PDB entry 2N3O | solution NMR | chains A and B

# Chain A
Molecule: Polypyrimidine tract-binding protein 1
Source organism: Homo sapiens
Reference sequence: P26599 (PTBP1_HUMAN); residue numbers follow UniProt; this construct covers 41-163
Sequence (123 residues; each row starts with the number of its first residue):
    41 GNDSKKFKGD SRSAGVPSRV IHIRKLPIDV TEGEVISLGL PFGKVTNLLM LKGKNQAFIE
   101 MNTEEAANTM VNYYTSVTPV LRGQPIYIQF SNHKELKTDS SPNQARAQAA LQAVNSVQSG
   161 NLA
Swiss-Prot annotation at these positions:
  - modified residue: Tyr127 (Phosphotyrosine), Thr138 (Phosphothreonine), Ser141 (Phosphoserine)
  - cross-link: Lys65 (Glycyl lysine isopeptide (Lys-Gly) (interchain with G-Cter in SUMO2))

# Chain B
Molecule: 23-nt RNA strand
Sequence (23 nucleotides; row label = number of the first residue in the row):
     1 GGGACCUGGU CUUUCCAGGU CCC

# Interface between chain A and chain B
Residue-residue contacts (35; chain A residue first):
  Ser51(A) with C11(B), base contact
  Arg52(A) with C11(B), phosphate contact
  His62(A) with C11(B), base contact
  Arg64(A) with G9(B), phosphate contact; U10(B), phosphate contact
  Lys65(A) with G8(B), phosphate contact; G9(B), phosphate contact; U10(B), base contact
  Leu89(A) with U12(B), base contact; U13(B), base contact
  Met90(A) with U13(B), base contact
  Leu91(A) with U12(B), sugar contact; U13(B), sugar contact
  Lys92(A) with U13(B), base contact
  Gly93(A) with U13(B), phosphate contact; U14(B), phosphate contact
  Lys94(A) with U13(B), sugar contact; U14(B), base contact
  Gln96(A) with C11(B), sugar contact
  Phe98(A) with C11(B), base contact; U12(B), base contact
  Phe130(A) with C11(B), base contact
  Ser131(A) with C11(B), base contact
  Asn132(A) with C11(B), base contact
  His133(A) with C11(B), phosphate contact; U12(B), phosphate contact
  Glu135(A) with U12(B), base contact
  Leu136(A) with U12(B), base contact
  Lys137(A) with U12(B), base contact
  Thr138(A) with U12(B), base contact; U13(B), base contact
  Asp139(A) with U12(B), base contact
  Ser140(A) with U13(B), phosphate contact
  Ser141(A) with U13(B), base contact
  Asn143(A) with U13(B), base contact
Interface residues without a listed pair, chain A (26 interface residues in all): Tyr127

# In short
26 residues of chain A face 7 of chain B across their interface.
Here chain A is Polypyrimidine tract-binding protein 1 (Homo sapiens) and chain B is a 23-nt RNA strand. Entry
2N3O (Structure of PTB RRM1(41-163) bound to an RNA stemloop containing a structured loop derived from viral
...) was determined by solution NMR.
